Entry 2V1D (X-ray diffraction, 3.10 A resolution); this record covers chains A and C of the 3 polymer chains in the assembly.

== Chain A ==
Name: Lysine-specific histone demethylase 1
From: Homo sapiens
Notes: EC 1.-.-.-
Reference sequence: O60341 (KDM1_HUMAN); numbering as in UniProt (aligned over 123-852)
Amino-acid sequence (730 residues; each row starts with the number of its first residue):
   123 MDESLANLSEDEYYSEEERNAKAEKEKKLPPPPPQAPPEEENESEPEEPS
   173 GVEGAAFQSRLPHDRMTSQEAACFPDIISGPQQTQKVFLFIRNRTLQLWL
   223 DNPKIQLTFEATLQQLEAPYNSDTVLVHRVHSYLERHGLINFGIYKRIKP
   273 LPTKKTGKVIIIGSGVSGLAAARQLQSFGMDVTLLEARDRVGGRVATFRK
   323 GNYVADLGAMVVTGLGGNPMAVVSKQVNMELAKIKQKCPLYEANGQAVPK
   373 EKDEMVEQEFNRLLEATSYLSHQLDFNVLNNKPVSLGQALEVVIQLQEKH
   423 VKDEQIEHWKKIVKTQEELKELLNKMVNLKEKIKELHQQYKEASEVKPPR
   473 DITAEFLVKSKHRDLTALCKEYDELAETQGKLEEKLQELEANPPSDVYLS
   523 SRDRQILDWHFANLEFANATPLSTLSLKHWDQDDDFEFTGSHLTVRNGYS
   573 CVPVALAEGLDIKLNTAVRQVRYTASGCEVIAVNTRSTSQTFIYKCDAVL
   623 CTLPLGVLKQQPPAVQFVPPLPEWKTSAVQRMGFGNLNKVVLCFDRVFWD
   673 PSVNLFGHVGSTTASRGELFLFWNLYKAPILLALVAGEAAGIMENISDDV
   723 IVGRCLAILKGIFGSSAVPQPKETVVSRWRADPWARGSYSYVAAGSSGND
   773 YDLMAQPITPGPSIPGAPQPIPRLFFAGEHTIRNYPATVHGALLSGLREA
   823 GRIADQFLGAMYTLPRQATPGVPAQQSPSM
Unresolved in the structure: 123-170, 837-852
Ligand contacts: FAD (flavin-adenine dinucleotide): Ile284, Gly285, Ser286, Gly287, Val288, Ser289, Gly290, Leu307, Glu308, Ala309, Arg310, Gly314, Gly315, Arg316, Val317, Leu329, Gly330, Ala331, Met332, Val333, Thr588, Ala589, Val590, Thr624, Leu625, Pro626, Val629, Val637, Leu659, Lys661, Trp751, Trp756, Ser760, Tyr761, Gly800, Glu801, Ala809, Thr810, Val811, His812, Ala814

== Chain C ==
Name: Histone H3.1T
Reference sequence: Q16695 (H31T_HUMAN); residues 1-21 here correspond to UniProt positions 2-22 (UniProt number = residue number + 1)
Amino-acid sequence (21 residues; each row starts with the number of its first residue):
     1 ARTMQTARKSTGGKAPRKQLA
Unresolved in the structure: 17-21
Differences from the reference sequence: engineered mutation Met4 (Lys5 in Q16695)

== How chain A and chain C interact ==
Residue-residue contacts - 45 pairs, chain A then chain C:
  Val333(A) - Thr6(C)
  Thr335(A) - Thr3(C)
  Ile356(A) - Thr6(C)
  Gln358(A) - Thr6(C)
  Gln358(A) - Lys9(C)
  Cys360(A) - Arg8(C)  hydrogen bond (backbone-side chain)
  Leu362(A) - Arg8(C)
  Asp375(A) - Arg8(C)  salt bridge
  Glu379(A) - Arg8(C)  salt bridge
  Asn383(A) - Ser10(C)
  Asn383(A) - Thr11(C)  hydrogen bond (side chain-backbone)
  Asn383(A) - Gly12(C)  hydrogen bond (side chain-backbone)
  Leu386(A) - Arg2(C)
  Leu386(A) - Ser10(C)
  Leu386(A) - Gly12(C)
  Glu387(A) - Gly12(C)
  Glu387(A) - Gly13(C)
  Trp531(A) - Arg8(C)
  His532(A) - Arg8(C)
  Asn535(A) - Gln5(C)  hydrogen bond (backbone-side chain)
  Asn535(A) - Ala7(C)
  Asn535(A) - Arg8(C)
  Leu536(A) - Gln5(C)
  Ala539(A) - Ala1(C)  hydrogen bond (backbone-backbone)
  Ala539(A) - Met4(C)
  Ala539(A) - Gln5(C)
  Asn540(A) - Ala1(C)  hydrogen bond (side chain-backbone)
  Trp552(A) - Arg2(C)
  Asp553(A) - Arg2(C)  salt bridge
  Asp553(A) - Gly13(C)
  Asp555(A) - Ala1(C)
  Asp555(A) - Thr3(C)  hydrogen bond
  Asp556(A) - Arg2(C)  salt bridge
  Asp556(A) - Thr3(C)
  Asp556(A) - Lys14(C)
  Glu559(A) - Lys14(C)  salt bridge
  His564(A) - Thr3(C)
  His564(A) - Gln5(C)
  His564(A) - Thr6(C)  hydrogen bond
  His564(A) - Lys9(C)
  Leu677(A) - Ala7(C)  hydrophobic
  Trp695(A) - Thr6(C)
  Tyr761(A) - Met4(C)
  Ala809(A) - Met4(C)
  Thr810(A) - Met4(C)
Also at the interface, not in a pair above, chain A (33 interface residues in all): Pro361, Phe382, Ser390, Phe538, Leu693

== Summary ==
Chain A and chain C form an interface of 33 and 14 residues respectively, with 8 hydrogen bonds and 5 salt
bridges. Polar contacts include Asp375(A)-Arg8(C), Glu379(A)-Arg8(C) and Asp553(A)-Arg2(C). Ligands of chain
A: flavin-adenine dinucleotide.
Chain A is Lysine-specific histone demethylase 1 (Homo sapiens) and chain C is Histone H3.1T; the structure,
Structural basis of LSD1-CoREST selectivity in histone H3 recognition, was determined by X-ray diffraction.
